2FHO - chains A and B; structure by solution NMR.

# Chain A
Name: spliceosomal protein SF3b155
From: Homo sapiens
Notes: fragment: residues in database 379-424
UniProt: O75533 (SF3B1_HUMAN); numbering as in UniProt (aligned over 379-424)
Sequence (47 residues; row label = number of the first residue in the row):
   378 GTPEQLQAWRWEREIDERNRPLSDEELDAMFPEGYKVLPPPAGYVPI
Differences from the reference sequence: cloning artifact (378)
Swiss-Prot annotation at these positions:
  - modified residue: Ser-400 (Phosphoserine)
  - cross-link: Lys-413 (Glycyl lysine isopeptide (Lys-Gly) (interchain with G-Cter in SUMO1))

# Chain B
Name: spliceosomal protein p14
From: Homo sapiens
Notes: fragment: RNA recognition motif
UniProt: Q9Y3B4 (PM14_HUMAN); residues 8-93 here = UniProt positions 8-93
Sequence (87 residues; numbered 7 to 93; the number before each row is that of its first residue):
     7 GRANIRLPPEVNRILYIRNLPYKITAEEMYDIFGKYGPIRQIRVGNTPET
    57 RGTAYVVYEDIFDAKNACDHLSGFNVCNRYLVVLYYN
Differences from the reference sequence: cloning artifact (7)

# Chain A / chain B interface
Contacting residue pairs (36):
  Asp-401(A) / Arg-46(B)
  Asp-401(A) / Gln-47(B)
  Leu-404(A) / Ile-20(B)
  Asp-405(A) / Arg-49(B)
  Met-407(A) / Ile-20(B)
  Met-407(A) / Tyr-92(B)
  Phe-408(A) / Arg-49(B)
  Phe-408(A) / Tyr-61(B)
  Phe-408(A) / Val-63(B)
  Pro-409(A) / Tyr-61(B)
  Gly-411(A) / Gly-51(B)
  Gly-411(A) / Asn-52(B)
  Gly-411(A) / Thr-53(B)
  Gly-411(A) / Thr-56(B)
  Tyr-412(A) / Arg-49(B)
  Tyr-412(A) / Val-50(B)
  Tyr-412(A) / Gly-51(B)
  Tyr-412(A) / Thr-56(B)
  Tyr-412(A) / Thr-59(B)
  Tyr-412(A) / Tyr-61(B)
  Lys-413(A) / Arg-49(B)
  Lys-413(A) / Val-50(B)
  Lys-413(A) / Asn-52(B)
  Val-414(A) / Ile-48(B)
  Val-414(A) / Arg-49(B)
  Leu-415(A) / Ala-32(B)
  Leu-415(A) / Met-35(B)
  Leu-415(A) / Tyr-36(B)
  Leu-415(A) / Ile-48(B)
  Leu-415(A) / Val-50(B)
  Pro-416(A) / Ala-32(B)
  Pro-416(A) / Tyr-36(B)
  Pro-417(A) / Tyr-36(B)
  Pro-418(A) / Ala-32(B)
  Pro-418(A) / Glu-33(B)
  Tyr-421(A) / Glu-33(B)
Also at the interface, not in a pair above, chain A (16 interface residues in all): Glu-410
Also at the interface, not in a pair above, chain B (21 interface residues in all): Tyr-22, Asp-37, Ala-60

# Summary
16 residues of chain A face 21 of chain B across their interface.
Chain A is spliceosomal protein SF3b155 and chain B is spliceosomal protein p14, both from Homo sapiens; the
structure, NMR solution structure of the human spliceosomal protein complex p14-SF3b155, was determined by
solution NMR.
